PDB entry 6MM9 | electron microscopy, 5.97 A resolution (low resolution: residue-level contacts below are approximate; hydrogen-bond / salt-bridge calls are withheld) | chains B and C of the 4 polymer chains in the assembly

# Chain B
Molecule: Glutamate receptor ionotropic, NMDA 2A
Organism: Rattus norvegicus
UniProt: Q00959 (NMDE1_RAT); numbering as in UniProt (aligned over 1-837)
Amino-acid sequence (837 residues; row label = number of the first residue in the row):
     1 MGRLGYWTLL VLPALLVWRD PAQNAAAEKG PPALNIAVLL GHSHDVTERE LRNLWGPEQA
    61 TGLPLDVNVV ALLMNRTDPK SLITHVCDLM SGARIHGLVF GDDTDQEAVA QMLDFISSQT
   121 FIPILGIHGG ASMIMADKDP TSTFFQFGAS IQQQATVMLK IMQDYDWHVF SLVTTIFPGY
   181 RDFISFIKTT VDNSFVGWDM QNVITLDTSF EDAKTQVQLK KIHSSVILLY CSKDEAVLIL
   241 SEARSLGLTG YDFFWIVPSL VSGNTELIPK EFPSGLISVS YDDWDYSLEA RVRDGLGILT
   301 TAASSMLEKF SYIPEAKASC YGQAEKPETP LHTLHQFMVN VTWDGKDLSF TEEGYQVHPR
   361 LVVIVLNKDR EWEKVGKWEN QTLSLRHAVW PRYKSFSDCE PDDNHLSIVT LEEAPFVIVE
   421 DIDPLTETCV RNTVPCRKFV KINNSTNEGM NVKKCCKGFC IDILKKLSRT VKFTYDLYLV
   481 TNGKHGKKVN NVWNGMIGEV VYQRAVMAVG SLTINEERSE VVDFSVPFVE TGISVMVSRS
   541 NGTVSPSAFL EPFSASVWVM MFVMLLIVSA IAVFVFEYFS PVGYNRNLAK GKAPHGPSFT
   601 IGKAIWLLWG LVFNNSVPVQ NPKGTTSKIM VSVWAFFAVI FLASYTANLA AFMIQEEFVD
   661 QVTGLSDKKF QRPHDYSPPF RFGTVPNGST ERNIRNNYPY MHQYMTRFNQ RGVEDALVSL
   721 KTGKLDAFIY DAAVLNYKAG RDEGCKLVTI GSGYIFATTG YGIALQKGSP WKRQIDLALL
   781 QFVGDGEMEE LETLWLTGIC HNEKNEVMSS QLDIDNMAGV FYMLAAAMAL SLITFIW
Not modelled in the structure: 1-33, 324-329, 580-597, 801-808
Differences from the reference sequence: conflict Thr758 (Ser in Q00959)
Cystine bridges: Cys87-Cys320, Cys429-Cys455
Covalent attachments: N-acetylglucosamine (NAG) linked to Asn75, Asn340, Asn380, Asn443, Asn444, Asn687

# Chain C
Molecule: Glutamate receptor ionotropic, NMDA 1
Organism: Rattus norvegicus
UniProt: P35439 (NMDZ1_RAT), isoform P35439-5; numbering as in UniProt (aligned over 1-838)
Amino-acid sequence (838 residues; numbered 1 to 838; the number before each row is that of its first residue):
     1 MSTMHLLTFA LLFSCSFARA ACDPKIVNIG AVLSTRKHEQ MFREAVNQAN KRHGSWKIQL
    61 NATSVTHKPN AIQMALSVCE DLISSQVYAI LVSHPPTPND HFTPTPVSYT AGFYRIPVLG
   121 LTTRMSIYSD KSIHLSFLRT VPPYSHQSSV WFEMMRVYNW NHIILLVSDD HEGRAAQKRL
   181 ETLLEERESK AEKVLQFDPG TKNVTALLME ARELEARVII LSASEDDAAT VYRAAAMLNM
   241 TGSGYVWLVG EREISGNALR YAPDGIIGLQ LINGKNESAH ISDAVGVVAQ AVHELLEKEN
   301 ITDPPRGCVG NTNIWKTGPL FKRVLMSSKY ADGVTGRVEF NEDGDRKFAN YSIMNLQNRK
   361 LVQVGIYNGT HVIPNDRKII WPGGETEKPR GYQMSTRLKI VTIHQEPFVY VKPTMSDGTC
   421 KEEFTVNGDP VKKVICTGPN DTSPGSPRHT VPQCCYGFCI DLLIKLARTM NFTYEVHLVA
   481 DGKFGTQERV NNSNKKEWNG MMGELLSGQA DMIVAPLTIN NERAQYIEFS KPFKYQGLTI
   541 LVKKEIPRST LDSFMQPFQS TLWLLVGLSV HVVAVMLYLL DRFSPFGRFK VNSEEEEEDA
   601 LTLSSAMWFS WGVLLNSGIG EGAPRSFSAR ILGMVWAGFA MIIVASYTAN LAAFLVLDRP
   661 EERITGINDP RLRNPSDKFI YATVKQSSVD IYFRRQVELS TMYRHMEKHN YESAAEAIQA
   721 VRDNKLHAFI WDSAVLEFEA SQKCDLVTTG ELFFRSGFGI GMRKDSPWKQ NVSLSILKSH
   781 ENGFMEDLDK TWVRYQECDS RSNAPATLTF ENMAGVFMLV AGGIVAGIFL IFIEIAYK
Not modelled in the structure: 1-24, 586-600, 798-806
Cystine bridges: Cys420-Cys454, Cys436-Cys455
Covalent attachments: N-acetylglucosamine (NAG) linked to Asn61, Asn203, Asn239, Asn276, Asn300, Asn350, Asn368, Asn440, Asn471, Asn491, Asn771
Curated features (UniProtKB/Swiss-Prot):
  - region: Leu603 to Pro624 (Pore-forming)
  - binding site (glycine): Pro516, Thr518, Arg523, Ser688, Asp732
  - glycosylation (N-linked (GlcNAc...) asparagine): Asn61, Asn203, Asn239, Asn276, Asn300, Asn350, Asn368, Asn440, Asn471, Asn491, Asn674, Asn771

# How chain B and chain C interact
Contacting residue pairs - 83 pairs, chain B then chain C:
  Ile514(B) - Leu777(C)
  Asn515(B) - Leu777(C)
  Glu516(B) - Leu777(C)
  Ser519(B) - Leu774(C)
  Ser519(B) - Leu777(C)
  Phe524(B) - Lys531(C)
  Pro527(B) - Pro532(C)
  Glu530(B) - Tyr535(C)
  Glu530(B) - Gln536(C)
  Glu530(B) - Arg755(C)
  Glu530(B) - Ser756(C)
  Glu551(B) - Thr807(C)
  Glu551(B) - Leu808(C)
  Pro552(B) - Thr807(C)
  Pro552(B) - Leu808(C)
  Pro552(B) - Thr809(C)
  Ser554(B) - Phe810(C)
  Ser556(B) - Phe810(C)
  Val557(B) - Thr809(C)
  Val557(B) - Phe810(C)
  Met560(B) - Phe817(C)
  Met564(B) - Val820(C)
  Met564(B) - Ile824(C)
  Ile571(B) - Ile828(C)
  Phe574(B) - Phe832(C)
  Tyr578(B) - Ile835(C)
  Tyr578(B) - Lys838(C)
  Leu611(B) - Ser617(C)
  Leu611(B) - Gly618(C)
  Asn614(B) - Ser617(C)
  Asn621(B) - Gly620(C)
  Lys623(B) - Trp608(C)
  Gly624(B) - Ile831(C)
  Thr625(B) - Trp608(C)
  Thr626(B) - Ile831(C)
  Lys628(B) - Trp608(C)
  Lys628(B) - Ile619(C)
  Ser632(B) - Leu615(C)
  Val633(B) - Val820(C)
  Ala635(B) - Leu615(C)
  Ala635(B) - Ser617(C)
  Phe636(B) - Met555(C)
  Phe637(B) - Val816(C)
  Ile640(B) - Val816(C)
  Ala643(B) - Thr648(C)
  Ala643(B) - Leu651(C)
  Thr646(B) - Thr648(C)
  Ala647(B) - Ala652(C)
  Ala647(B) - Leu655(C)
  Ala650(B) - Val656(C)
  Ala651(B) - Val656(C)
  Ile654(B) - Val656(C)
  Ile654(B) - Arg659(C)
  Asn697(B) - Glu781(C)
  Asn697(B) - Asn782(C)
  Tyr754(B) - Glu786(C)
  Ile755(B) - Glu786(C)
  Phe756(B) - Glu786(C)
  Thr758(B) - Tyr535(C)
  Thr758(B) - His780(C)
  Thr759(B) - Tyr535(C)
  Gly760(B) - Tyr535(C)
  Lys772(B) - Lys769(C)
  Arg773(B) - Ala524(C)
  Arg773(B) - Gln525(C)
  Arg773(B) - Tyr526(C)
  Arg773(B) - Glu528(C)
  Arg773(B) - Lys764(C)
  Leu777(B) - Asn521(C)
  Leu777(B) - Ala524(C)
  Leu777(B) - Gln525(C)
  Leu780(B) - Ile519(C)
  Leu780(B) - Asn520(C)
  Leu780(B) - Asn521(C)
  Leu780(B) - Ala524(C)
  Gln781(B) - Asn521(C)
  Val783(B) - Tyr692(C)
  Val783(B) - Phe754(C)
  Gly784(B) - Tyr692(C)
  Gly784(B) - Arg695(C)
  Gly784(B) - Gln696(C)
  Asp785(B) - Gln696(C)
  Gly786(B) - Gln696(C)
Also at the interface, not in a pair above, chain B (60 interface residues in all): Ser525, Phe553, Ile567, Val639, Asn648, Asn696, Ala757
Also at the interface, not in a pair above, chain C (55 interface residues in all): Glu188, Gly537, Asn616, Glu621

# Overview
The interface between chain B and chain C involves 60 residues on one side and 55 on the other. Covalently
linked N-acetylglucosamine: at Asn75(B), Asn340(B), Asn380(B), Asn443(B), Asn444(B) and Asn687(B). Covalently
linked N-acetylglucosamine: at Asn61(C), Asn203(C), Asn239(C), Asn276(C), Asn300(C) and Asn350(C) and 5 more.
Chain B is Glutamate receptor ionotropic, NMDA 2A and chain C is Glutamate receptor ionotropic, NMDA 1, both
from Rattus norvegicus; the structure, Diheteromeric NMDA receptor GluN1/GluN2A in the '1-Knuckle'
conformation, in complex with glycine and glutamate, in the ..., was determined by electron microscopy
together with 6MMA, 6MMB, 6MMG, 6MMH, 6MMI, 6MMJ and 12 further entries from the same study.
